8RO4 - chains A and B of the 6 polymer chains in the assembly; structure by X-ray diffraction, 2.51 A resolution.

[Chain A (and B)]
Name: 2-hydroxy-3-keto-glucal hydratase
Source organism: Agrobacterium tumefaciens
Notes: chain B of this document is another copy of the same molecule, construct and numbering; everything in this record applies to it too
Chain sequence (349 residues; numbered 1 to 349; the number before each row is that of its first residue):
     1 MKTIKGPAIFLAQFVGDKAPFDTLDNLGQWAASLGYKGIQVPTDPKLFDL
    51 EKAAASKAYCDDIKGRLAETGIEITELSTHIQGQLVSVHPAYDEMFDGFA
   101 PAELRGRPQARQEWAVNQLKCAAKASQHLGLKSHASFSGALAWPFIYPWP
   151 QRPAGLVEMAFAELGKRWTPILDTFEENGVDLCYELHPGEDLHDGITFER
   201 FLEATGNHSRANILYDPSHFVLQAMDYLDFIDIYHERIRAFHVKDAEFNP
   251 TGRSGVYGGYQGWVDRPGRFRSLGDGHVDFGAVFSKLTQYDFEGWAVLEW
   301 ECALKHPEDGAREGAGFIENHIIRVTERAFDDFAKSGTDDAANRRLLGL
Disordered / not traced: 327-336
Metal / ion sites: Mn2+: Glu-185, Asp-216, His-242, Glu-299

[Interface between chain A and chain B]
Pairs across the interface (109):
  Gln-84(A) / Trp-149(B)  hydrogen bond
  Tyr-92(A) / Pro-144(B)  hydrogen bond (side chain-backbone)
  Tyr-92(A) / Phe-145(B)  hydrophobic
  Met-95(A) / Phe-145(B)  hydrophobic
  Met-95(A) / Pro-150(B)  hydrophobic
  Met-95(A) / Gln-151(B)
  Met-95(A) / Pro-153(B)
  Phe-96(A) / Pro-150(B)  hydrophobic
  Phe-137(A) / Trp-149(B)  hydrophobic
  Ala-142(A) / Tyr-260(B)
  Trp-143(A) / Tyr-260(B)  hydrogen bond (backbone-side chain)
  Pro-144(A) / Tyr-92(B)  hydrogen bond (backbone-side chain)
  Phe-145(A) / Tyr-92(B)  hydrophobic
  Phe-145(A) / Met-95(B)  hydrophobic
  Ile-146(A) / Tyr-257(B)
  Ile-146(A) / Tyr-260(B)  hydrophobic
  Tyr-147(A) / His-187(B)
  Tyr-147(A) / Pro-188(B)  hydrophobic
  Tyr-147(A) / Trp-263(B)
  Pro-148(A) / Arg-266(B)
  Trp-149(A) / Gln-84(B)  hydrogen bond
  Trp-149(A) / His-187(B)
  Trp-149(A) / Pro-188(B)
  Trp-149(A) / Glu-190(B)
  Pro-150(A) / Met-95(B)
  Pro-150(A) / Phe-96(B)  hydrophobic
  Gln-151(A) / Met-95(B)
  Arg-152(A) / Met-95(B)
  Arg-152(A) / Tyr-260(B)
  Arg-152(A) / Gln-261(B)
  Pro-153(A) / Met-95(B)
  Val-157(A) / Tyr-260(B)  hydrophobic
  Phe-161(A) / Tyr-260(B)  hydrophobic
  His-187(A) / Trp-149(B)
  Pro-188(A) / Tyr-147(B)
  Pro-188(A) / Trp-149(B)
  Pro-188(A) / Tyr-257(B)  hydrophobic
  Glu-190(A) / Trp-149(B)  hydrogen bond
  Asp-191(A) / Tyr-260(B)  hydrogen bond
  His-193(A) / Tyr-257(B)
  His-193(A) / Gly-259(B)  hydrogen bond (side chain-backbone)
  His-193(A) / Tyr-260(B)
  Asp-194(A) / Arg-253(B)
  Asp-194(A) / Ser-254(B)  hydrogen bond
  Asp-194(A) / Gly-259(B)
  Gly-195(A) / Arg-253(B)  hydrogen bond (backbone-backbone)
  Ile-196(A) / Arg-253(B)  hydrogen bond (backbone-backbone)
  Ile-196(A) / Gly-259(B)
  Ile-196(A) / Gln-261(B)
  Thr-197(A) / Gly-259(B)
  Thr-197(A) / Tyr-260(B)
  Glu-199(A) / Arg-253(B)  salt bridge
  Gln-223(A) / Gly-255(B)
  Gln-223(A) / Val-256(B)  hydrogen bond (backbone-backbone)
  Gln-223(A) / Tyr-257(B)
  Ala-224(A) / Phe-248(B)
  Ala-224(A) / Pro-250(B)
  Met-225(A) / Thr-251(B)
  Met-225(A) / Gly-252(B)
  Met-225(A) / Arg-253(B)
  Met-225(A) / Ser-254(B)
  Asp-226(A) / Thr-251(B)  hydrogen bond (backbone-backbone)
  Asp-226(A) / Gly-252(B)
  Asp-229(A) / Gly-252(B)
  Phe-230(A) / Gly-252(B)
  Ile-233(A) / Arg-253(B)
  Tyr-234(A) / Gly-252(B)
  Tyr-234(A) / Arg-253(B)
  Phe-248(A) / Ala-224(B)
  Pro-250(A) / Ala-224(B)
  Thr-251(A) / Met-225(B)
  Thr-251(A) / Asp-226(B)  hydrogen bond (backbone-backbone)
  Gly-252(A) / Met-225(B)
  Gly-252(A) / Asp-226(B)
  Gly-252(A) / Asp-229(B)
  Gly-252(A) / Phe-230(B)
  Gly-252(A) / Tyr-234(B)
  Arg-253(A) / Asp-194(B)
  Arg-253(A) / Gly-195(B)  hydrogen bond (backbone-backbone)
  Arg-253(A) / Ile-196(B)  hydrogen bond (backbone-backbone)
  Arg-253(A) / Glu-199(B)  salt bridge
  Arg-253(A) / Met-225(B)
  Arg-253(A) / Ile-233(B)
  Arg-253(A) / Tyr-234(B)
  Ser-254(A) / Asp-194(B)  hydrogen bond
  Ser-254(A) / Met-225(B)
  Gly-255(A) / Gln-223(B)
  Val-256(A) / Gln-223(B)  hydrogen bond (backbone-backbone)
  Val-256(A) / Val-256(B)  hydrophobic
  Tyr-257(A) / Ile-146(B)
  Tyr-257(A) / His-193(B)
  Tyr-257(A) / Gln-223(B)
  Tyr-257(A) / Val-256(B)
  Gly-259(A) / His-193(B)  hydrogen bond (backbone-side chain)
  Gly-259(A) / Asp-194(B)
  Gly-259(A) / Ile-196(B)
  Gly-259(A) / Thr-197(B)
  Tyr-260(A) / Ala-142(B)  hydrogen bond (side chain-backbone)
  Tyr-260(A) / Trp-143(B)  hydrogen bond (side chain-backbone)
  Tyr-260(A) / Ile-146(B)  hydrophobic
  Tyr-260(A) / Arg-152(B)
  Tyr-260(A) / Val-157(B)  hydrophobic
  Tyr-260(A) / Phe-161(B)  hydrophobic
  Tyr-260(A) / Asp-191(B)  hydrogen bond
  Tyr-260(A) / His-193(B)
  Tyr-260(A) / Thr-197(B)
  Gln-261(A) / Ile-196(B)
  Trp-263(A) / Tyr-147(B)
  Arg-266(A) / Pro-148(B)
Also at the interface, not in a pair above, chain A (59 interface residues in all): His-89, Ala-91, Phe-99, Gly-189, Arg-200, Leu-222, Gly-258, Phe-270
Also at the interface, not in a pair above, chain B (59 interface residues in all): His-89, Ala-91, Phe-99, Phe-137, Leu-156, Gly-189, Leu-222, Gly-258, Phe-270

[Summary]
Chain A and chain B each contribute 59 residues to their interface, with 22 hydrogen bonds and 2 salt bridges.
Polar contacts include Glu-199(A)/Arg-253(B), Gln-84(A)/Trp-149(B) and Tyr-92(A)/Pro-144(B). Glu-185(A),
Asp-216(A), His-242(A) and Glu-299(A) form the Mn2+ site.
Chain A and chain B are both 2-hydroxy-3-keto-glucal hydratase (Agrobacterium tumefaciens); the structure, The
crystal structure of 2-hydroxy-3-keto-glucal hydratase AtHYD from A. tumefaciens, was determined by X-ray
diffraction together with 8RR2 from the same study.
